PDB entry 3AK1 | X-ray diffraction, 1.57 A resolution | chains A and C of the 4 polymer chains in the assembly

== Chain A (and C) ==
Protein: Superoxide dismutase [Mn/Fe]
From: Aeropyrum pernix
Notes: EC 1.15.1.1; chain C of this document is another copy of the same molecule, construct and numbering; everything in this record applies to it too
UniProtKB: Q9Y8H8 (SODF_AERPE); numbering as in UniProt (aligned over 1-214)
Sequence (214 residues; row label = number of the first residue in the row):
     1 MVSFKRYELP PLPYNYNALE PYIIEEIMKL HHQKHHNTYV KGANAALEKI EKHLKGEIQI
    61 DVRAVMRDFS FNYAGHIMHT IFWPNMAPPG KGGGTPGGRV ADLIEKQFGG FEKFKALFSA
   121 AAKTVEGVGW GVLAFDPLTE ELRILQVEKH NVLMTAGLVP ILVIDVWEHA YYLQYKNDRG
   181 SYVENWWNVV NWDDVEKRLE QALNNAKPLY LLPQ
Unresolved in the structure: 213-214 (chain C: 214)
Curated features (UniProtKB/Swiss-Prot):
  - binding site (Fe(3+)): His-31, His-79, Asp-165, His-169
  - binding site (Mn(2+)): His-31, His-79, Asp-165, His-169

== Interface between chain A and chain C ==
Residue-residue contacts - 35 pairs, chain A then chain C:
  Glu-26(A) / Lys-176(C)  salt bridge
  Leu-30(A) / Tyr-172(C)
  Leu-30(A) / Lys-176(C)
  Leu-30(A) / Asn-177(C)
  Lys-34(A) / Asn-177(C)
  His-35(A) / Glu-168(C)
  His-35(A) / Tyr-172(C)  hydrogen bond
  His-35(A) / Asn-177(C)
  Phe-71(A) / Glu-126(C)
  Glu-126(A) / Phe-71(C)
  Glu-126(A) / Lys-149(C)  salt bridge
  Gly-127(A) / Trp-167(C)
  Val-128(A) / Val-128(C)  hydrophobic
  Glu-148(A) / Lys-149(C)  salt bridge
  Lys-149(A) / Glu-126(C)  salt bridge
  Lys-149(A) / Glu-148(C)  salt bridge
  Trp-167(A) / Gly-127(C)
  Trp-167(A) / Glu-168(C)
  Glu-168(A) / His-35(C)
  Glu-168(A) / Glu-168(C)  hydrogen bond (backbone-side chain)
  Glu-168(A) / His-169(C)  salt bridge
  His-169(A) / Glu-168(C)  salt bridge
  His-169(A) / Tyr-172(C)
  Tyr-172(A) / Leu-30(C)
  Tyr-172(A) / His-35(C)  hydrogen bond
  Tyr-172(A) / His-169(C)
  Tyr-172(A) / Leu-173(C)  hydrophobic
  Leu-173(A) / Tyr-172(C)
  Leu-173(A) / Lys-176(C)
  Lys-176(A) / Glu-26(C)  salt bridge
  Lys-176(A) / Leu-30(C)
  Lys-176(A) / Leu-173(C)
  Asn-177(A) / Leu-30(C)
  Asn-177(A) / Lys-34(C)
  Asn-177(A) / His-35(C)
Interface residues without a listed pair, chain A (19 interface residues in all): Arg-67, Asp-68
Interface residues without a listed pair, chain C (18 interface residues in all): Arg-67

== In short ==
The interface between chain A and chain C involves 19 residues on one side and 18 on the other, with 3
hydrogen bonds and 8 salt bridges. Among the polar pairs are Glu-26(A)/Lys-176(C), Glu-126(A)/Lys-149(C) and
Glu-148(A)/Lys-149(C).
Chain A and chain C are both Superoxide dismutase [Mn/Fe] (Aeropyrum pernix); the structure, Superoxide
dismutase from Aeropyrum pernix K1, apo-form, was determined by X-ray diffraction together with 3AK2 and 3AK3
from the same study.
